PDB entry 6CUU | X-ray diffraction, 2.99 A resolution | chains C and G of the 8 polymer chains in the assembly

[Chain C]
Protein: DNA-directed RNA polymerase subunit beta
Organism: Thermus thermophilus (strain HB27 / ATCC BAA-163 / DSM 7039)
Notes: EC 2.7.7.6
UniProtKB: Q72HM5 (RPOB_THET2); residues 1-1119 here = UniProt positions 1-1119
Chain sequence (1119 residues; numbered 1 to 1119; the number before each row is that of its first residue):
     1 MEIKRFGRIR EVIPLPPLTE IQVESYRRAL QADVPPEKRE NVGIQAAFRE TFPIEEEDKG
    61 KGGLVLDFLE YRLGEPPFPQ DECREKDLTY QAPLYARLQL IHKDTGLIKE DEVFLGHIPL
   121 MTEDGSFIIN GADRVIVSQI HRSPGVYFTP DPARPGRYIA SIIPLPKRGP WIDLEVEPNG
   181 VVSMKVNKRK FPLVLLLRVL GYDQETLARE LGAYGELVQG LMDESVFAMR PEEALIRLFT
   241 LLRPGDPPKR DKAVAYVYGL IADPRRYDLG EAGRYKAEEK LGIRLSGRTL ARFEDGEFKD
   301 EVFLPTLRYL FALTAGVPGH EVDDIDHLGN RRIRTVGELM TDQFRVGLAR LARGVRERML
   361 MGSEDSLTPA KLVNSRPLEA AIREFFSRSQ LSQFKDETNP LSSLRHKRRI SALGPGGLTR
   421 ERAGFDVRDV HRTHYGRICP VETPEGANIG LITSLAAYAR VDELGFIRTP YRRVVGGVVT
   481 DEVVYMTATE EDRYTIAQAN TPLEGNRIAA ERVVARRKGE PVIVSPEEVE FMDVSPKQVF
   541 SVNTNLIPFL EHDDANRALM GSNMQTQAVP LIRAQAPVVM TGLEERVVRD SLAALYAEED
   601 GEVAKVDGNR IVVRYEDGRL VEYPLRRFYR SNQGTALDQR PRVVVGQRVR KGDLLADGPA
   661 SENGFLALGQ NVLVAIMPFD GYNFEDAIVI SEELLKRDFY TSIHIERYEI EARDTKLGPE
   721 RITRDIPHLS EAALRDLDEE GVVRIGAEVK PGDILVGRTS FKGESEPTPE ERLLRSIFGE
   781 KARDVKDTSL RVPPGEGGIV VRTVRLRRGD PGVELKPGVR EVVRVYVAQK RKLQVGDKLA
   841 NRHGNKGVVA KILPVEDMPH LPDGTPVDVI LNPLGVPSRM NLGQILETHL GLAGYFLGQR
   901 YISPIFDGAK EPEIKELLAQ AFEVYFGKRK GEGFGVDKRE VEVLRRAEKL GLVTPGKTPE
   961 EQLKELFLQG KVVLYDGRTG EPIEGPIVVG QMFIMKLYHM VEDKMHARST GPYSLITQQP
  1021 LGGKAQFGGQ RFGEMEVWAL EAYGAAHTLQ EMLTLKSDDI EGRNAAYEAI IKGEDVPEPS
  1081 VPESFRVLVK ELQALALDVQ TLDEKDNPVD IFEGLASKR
Unresolved in the structure: 57-62, 1119
Sequence notes: conflict Thr-958 (Pro in Q72HM5)
Residues lining bound ligands: Kanglemycin A (KNG): Arg-134, Val-137, Ser-387, Arg-388, Ser-389, Gln-390, Leu-391, Ser-392, Gln-393, Phe-394, Asp-396, Arg-405, His-406, Arg-409, Ser-411, Leu-413, Gly-414, Arg-420, Pro-444, Asn-448, Ile-452
Reported in the primary citation:
  - binding site for Kanglemycin A: Arg-134, Gln-393, Phe-394, Ser-411, Arg-420

[Chain G]
Molecule: 22-nt DNA strand
Organism: Bacillus subtilis
Sequence (22 nucleotides; row label = number of the first residue in the row):
     1 CCTGCATCAG AGCCCAAAAT AC
Unresolved in the structure: 1-2, 20-22

[How chain C and chain G interact]
Residue-residue contacts (9):
  Arg-422(C) / DG12(G)  base contact
  Arg-422(C) / DC13(G)  hydrogen bond to the base
  Gly-1023(C) / DA18(G)  phosphate contact
  Lys-1024(C) / DA18(G)  hydrogen bond to the phosphate
  Gln-1030(C) / DA17(G)  phosphate contact
  Arg-1031(C) / DA16(G)  salt bridge to the phosphate
  Arg-1031(C) / DA17(G)  hydrogen bond to the phosphate
  Gly-1033(C) / DA16(G)  phosphate contact
  Met-1035(C) / DC15(G)  sugar contact
Interface residues without a listed pair, chain C (10 interface residues in all): Ala-447, Gly-1029, Glu-1036
Interface residues without a listed pair, chain G (7 interface residues in all): DC14

[Summary]
Chain C and chain G form an interface of 10 and 7 residues respectively; the contacts include 3 hydrogen bonds
and 1 salt bridge. Polar pairs include Arg-422(C)/DC13(G), Lys-1024(C)/DA18(G) and Arg-1031(C)/DA17(G).
Ligands of chain C: Kanglemycin A. The paper reports a binding site for Kanglemycin A at Arg-134(C),
Gln-393(C) and Phe-394(C) among others.
Here chain C is DNA-directed RNA polymerase subunit beta (Thermus thermophilus (strain HB27 / ATCC BAA-163 /
DSM 7039)) and chain G is a 22-nt DNA strand (Bacillus subtilis). Entry 6CUU (Thermus thermophiles RNA
polymerase in complex with promoter DNA and antibiotic Kanglemycin A) was determined by X-ray diffraction,
deposited together with 6CUX.
